PDB entry 6VN0 | electron microscopy, 4.25 A resolution (low resolution: residue-level contacts below are approximate; hydrogen-bond / salt-bridge calls are withheld) | chains A and C of the 12 polymer chains in the assembly

[Chain A (and C)]
Protein: Envelope glycoprotein gp160
Organism: Human immunodeficiency virus 1
Notes: chain C of this document is another copy of the same molecule, construct and numbering; everything in this record applies to it too
Reference sequence: Q2N0S6 (Q2N0S6_9HIV1); the construct lacks a stretch of the UniProt sequence and is renumbered around it, so the offset changes along the chain: 31-141 = UniProt 30-140; 150-184 = UniProt 141-175; 191-309 = UniProt 190-308; 312-323 = UniProt 309-320; 2 more segments
Sequence (475 residues; numbered 31 to 507 plus 15 insertion-coded residues; 17 numbers in that range are skipped by the numbering (no residue carries them; nothing is unmodelled there); the number before each row is that of its first residue; a row labelled like 184A-184N holds insertion residues (184A, then the next letters in order)):
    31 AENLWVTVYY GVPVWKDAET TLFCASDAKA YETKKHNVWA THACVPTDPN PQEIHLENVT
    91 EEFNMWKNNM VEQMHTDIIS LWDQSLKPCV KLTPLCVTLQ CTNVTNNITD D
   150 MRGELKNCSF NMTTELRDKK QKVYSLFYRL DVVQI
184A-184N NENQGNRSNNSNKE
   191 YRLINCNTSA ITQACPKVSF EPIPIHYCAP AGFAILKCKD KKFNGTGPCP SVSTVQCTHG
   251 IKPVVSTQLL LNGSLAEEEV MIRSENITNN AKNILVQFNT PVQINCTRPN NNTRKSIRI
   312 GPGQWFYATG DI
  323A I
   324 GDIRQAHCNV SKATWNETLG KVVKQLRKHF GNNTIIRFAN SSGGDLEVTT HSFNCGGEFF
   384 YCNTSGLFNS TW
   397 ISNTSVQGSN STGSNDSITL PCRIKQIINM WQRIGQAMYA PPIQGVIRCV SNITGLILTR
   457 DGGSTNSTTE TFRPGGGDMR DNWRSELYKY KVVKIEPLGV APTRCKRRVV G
Not modelled in the structure: 31-32, 60-64, 184A-184N, 397-413, 459-464, 504-507
Sequence notes: conflict Lys64 (Glu63 in Q2N0S6), Trp316 (Ala313 in Q2N0S6), Asn332 (Thr330 in Q2N0S6), Cys501 (Ala498 in Q2N0S6)
Disulfides: Cys54-Cys74, Cys119-Cys205, Cys126-Cys196, Cys131-Cys157, Cys218-Cys247, Cys228-Cys239, Cys296-Cys331, Cys378-Cys445, Cys385-Cys418
Glycans and other covalent adducts: glycan linked to Asn88; N-acetylglucosamine (NAG) linked to Asn133, Asn156, Asn160, Asn197, Asn234, Asn262, Asn276, Asn295, Asn301, Asn332, Asn355, Asn386, Asn392, Asn448
From the paper describing this entry:
  - post-translational modification sites: Asn88

[Interface between chain A and chain C]
Contacting residue pairs (16):
  Glu164(A) - Cys126(C)
  Glu164(A) - Cys196(C)
  Leu165(A) - Cys126(C)
  Leu165(A) - Val127(C)
  Leu165(A) - Thr128(C)
  Arg166(A) - Thr123(C)
  Arg166(A) - Cys126(C)
  Arg166(A) - Val127(C)
  Asp167(A) - Val127(C)
  Asp167(A) - Thr128(C)
  Arg308(A) - Asn197(C)
  Pro313(A) - Cys196(C)
  Pro313(A) - Thr198(C)
  Pro313(A) - Ser199(C)
  Pro313(A) - Ala200(C)
  Gly314(A) - Thr198(C)
Also at the interface, not in a pair above, chain C (11 interface residues in all): Pro124, Arg192

[Summary]
The interface between chain A and chain C involves 7 residues on one side and 11 on the other.
N-acetylglucosamine is covalently linked to Asn133(A), Asn156(A), Asn160(A), Asn197(A), Asn234(A) and
Asn262(A) and 8 more. From the paper: a modification site at Asn88(A).
Both chains are Envelope glycoprotein gp160 (Human immunodeficiency virus 1). Entry 6VN0 (BG505 SOSIP.v4.1 in
complex with rhesus macaque Fab RM20F) was determined by electron microscopy, deposited together with 6VOR,
6VSR, 6VO1 and 6VLR.
